PDB entry 3HP6 | X-ray diffraction, 1.81 A resolution | chains A and B of the 3 polymer chains in the assembly

Chain A:
Name: DNA polymerase I, large fragment
Organism: Geobacillus stearothermophilus
Notes: EC 2.7.7.7
Amino-acid sequence (580 residues; row label = number of the first residue in the row):
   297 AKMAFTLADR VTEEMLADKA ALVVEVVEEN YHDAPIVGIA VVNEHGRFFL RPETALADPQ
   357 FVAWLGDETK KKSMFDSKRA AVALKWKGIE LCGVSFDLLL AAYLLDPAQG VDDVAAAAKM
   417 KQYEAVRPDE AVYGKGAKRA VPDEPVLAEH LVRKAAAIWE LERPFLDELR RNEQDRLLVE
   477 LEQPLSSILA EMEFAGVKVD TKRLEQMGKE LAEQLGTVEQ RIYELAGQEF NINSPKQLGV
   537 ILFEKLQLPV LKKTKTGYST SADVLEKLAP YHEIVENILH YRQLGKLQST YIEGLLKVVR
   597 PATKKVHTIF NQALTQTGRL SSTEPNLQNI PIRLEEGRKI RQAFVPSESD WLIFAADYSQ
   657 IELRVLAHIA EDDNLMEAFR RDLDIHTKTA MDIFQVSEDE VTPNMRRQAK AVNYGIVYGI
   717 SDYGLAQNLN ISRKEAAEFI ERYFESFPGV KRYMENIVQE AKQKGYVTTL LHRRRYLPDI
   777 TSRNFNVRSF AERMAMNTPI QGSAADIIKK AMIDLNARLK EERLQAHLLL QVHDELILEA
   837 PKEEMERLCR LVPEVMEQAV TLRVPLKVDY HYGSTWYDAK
Sequence notes: engineered mutation Ala598 (Asp in 3HP6), Tyr710 (Phe in 3HP6)
Modified residues: Cys388 (s,s-(2-hydroxyethyl)thiocysteine; CME)
Residues lining bound ligands: 2',3'-dideoxy-thymidine-5'-triphosphate (D3T): Arg629, Ser655, Gln656, Glu658, His682, Arg702, Lys706, Tyr710, Asp830
From the paper describing this entry:
  - binding site for 2',3'-dideoxy-thymidine-5'-triphosphate: His682, Arg702, Lys706
  - conformationally variable residues (helix shift, side-chain flip): Ile681 to Leu725

Chain B:
Molecule: 9-nt DNA strand
Sequence (9 nucleotides; each row starts with the number of its first residue):
    21 CGATCACGX
Modified residues: DDG (2',3'-dideoxy-guanosine-5'-monophosphate) at position 29

Chain A / chain B interface:
Residue-residue contacts (32):
  Pro531(A) with DC25(B), sugar contact
  Thr550(A) with DT24(B), hydrogen bond to the phosphate
  Lys551(A) with DA23(B), salt bridge to the phosphate
  Thr552(A) with DA23(B), phosphate contact; DT24(B), hydrogen bond to the phosphate
  Ser555(A) with DC25(B), phosphate contact
  Thr556(A) with DC25(B), hydrogen bond to the phosphate
  Ser557(A) with DC25(B), phosphate contact
  Ala558(A) with DA26(B), hydrogen bond to the phosphate
  Arg578(A) with DC25(B), hydrogen bond to the phosphate; DA26(B), salt bridge to the phosphate
  Gln579(A) with DC27(B), phosphate contact
  Lys582(A) with DA26(B), base contact; DC27(B), sugar contact
  Tyr587(A) with DC27(B), hydrogen bond to the sugar
  Arg615(A) with DG28(B), base contact; DDG_29(B), base contact
  Gln624(A) with DG28(B), sugar contact
  Asn625(A) with DC27(B), hydrogen bond to the base; DG28(B), sugar contact
  Ile626(A) with DG28(B), sugar contact
  Pro627(A) with DC27(B), phosphate contact; DG28(B), phosphate contact
  Ile628(A) with DG28(B), hydrogen bond to the phosphate; DDG_29(B), phosphate contact
  Arg629(A) with DG28(B), salt bridge to the phosphate; DDG_29(B), salt bridge to the phosphate
  Gln797(A) with DDG_29(B), base contact
  Val828(A) with DDG_29(B), sugar contact
  His829(A) with DDG_29(B), sugar contact
  Asp830(A) with DDG_29(B), sugar contact
  Glu831(A) with DDG_29(B), phosphate contact
Other interface residues (no listed pair), chain A (26 interface residues in all): Tyr554, Leu630
Other interface residues (no listed pair), chain B (8 interface residues in all): DG22

Summary:
26 residues of chain A face 8 of chain B across their interface, with 8 hydrogen bonds and 4 salt bridges.
Polar contacts include Asn625(A)-DC27(B), Tyr587(A)-DC27(B) and Thr550(A)-DT24(B). Ligands of chain A:
2',3'-dideoxy-thymidine-5'-triphosphate. The paper reports a binding site for
2',3'-dideoxy-thymidine-5'-triphosphate at His682(A), Arg702(A) and Lys706(A); conformational variability at
Ile681(A).
Here chain A is DNA polymerase I, large fragment (Geobacillus stearothermophilus) and chain B is a 9-nt DNA
strand. Entry 3HP6 (Crystal structure of fragment DNA polymerase I from Bacillus stearothermophilus F710Y
mutant bound to G:T mismatch) was determined by X-ray diffraction, deposited together with 3HT3 and 3HPO.
